6LCT - chains B and D of the 6 polymer chains in the assembly; structure by X-ray diffraction, 2.55 A resolution.

# Chain B
Name: NtMOC1
From: Nicotiana tabacum
Amino-acid sequence (169 residues; row label = number of the first residue in the row):
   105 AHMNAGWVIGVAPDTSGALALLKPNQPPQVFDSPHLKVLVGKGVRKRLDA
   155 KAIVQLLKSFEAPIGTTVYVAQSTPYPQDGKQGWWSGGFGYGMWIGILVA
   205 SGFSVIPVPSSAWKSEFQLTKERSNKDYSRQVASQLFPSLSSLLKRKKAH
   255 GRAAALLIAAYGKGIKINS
Unresolved in the structure: 105-109, 269-273

# Chain D
Molecule: 18-nt DNA strand
Sequence (18 nucleotides; each row starts with the number of its first residue):
     1 GCCTTGCTGGGACATCTT

# Chain B / chain D interface
Residue-residue contacts (19):
  Val-144(B) / DA12(D)  phosphate contact
  Val-144(B) / DC13(D)  phosphate contact
  Gly-145(B) / DA12(D)  sugar contact
  Gly-145(B) / DC13(D)  hydrogen bond to the phosphate
  Arg-149(B) / DA12(D)  salt bridge to the phosphate
  Gln-182(B) / DG9(D)  sugar contact
  Asp-183(B) / DG9(D)  hydrogen bond to the base
  Gly-184(B) / DG9(D)  hydrogen bond to the base
  Gly-184(B) / DG10(D)  phosphate contact
  Lys-185(B) / DG10(D)  salt bridge to the phosphate
  Lys-185(B) / DG11(D)  phosphate contact
  Gln-186(B) / DG10(D)  hydrogen bond to the base
  Gln-186(B) / DG11(D)  hydrogen bond to the phosphate
  Gln-186(B) / DA12(D)  hydrogen bond to the phosphate
  Gly-187(B) / DG10(D)  hydrogen bond to the base
  Arg-250(B) / DT4(D)  phosphate contact
  Lys-251(B) / DT4(D)  hydrogen bond to the phosphate
  Lys-251(B) / DT5(D)  phosphate contact
  Lys-252(B) / DT4(D)  hydrogen bond to the phosphate
Other interface residues (no listed pair), chain B (13 interface residues in all): Leu-143
Other interface residues (no listed pair), chain D (8 interface residues in all): DC3

# Overview
Chain B and chain D form an interface of 13 and 8 residues respectively, with 9 hydrogen bonds and 2 salt
bridges. Among the polar pairs are Asp-183(B)/DG9(D), Gly-184(B)/DG9(D) and Gln-186(B)/DG10(D).
Here chain B is NtMOC1 (Nicotiana tabacum) and chain D is an 18-nt DNA strand. Entry 6LCT (Crystal structure
of catalytic inactive chloroplast resolvase NtMOC1 in complex with Holliday junction) was determined by X-ray
diffraction, deposited together with 6KVO and 6LCM.
